Entry 4C5R (X-ray diffraction, 2.14 A resolution); this record covers chains A and C of the 4 polymer chains in the assembly.

== Chain A (and C) ==
Protein: Phenylalanine ammonia-lyase
Source organism: Taxus wallichiana VAR. chinensis
Notes: EC 4.3.1.24; chain C of this document is another copy of the same molecule, construct and numbering; everything in this record applies to it too
UniProtKB: Q68G84 (Q68G84_TAXWC); aligned to UniProt positions 1-687 over residues 1-687
Sequence (705 residues; numbered -19 to 687; 2 numbers in that range are skipped by the numbering (no residue carries them; nothing is unmodelled there); the number before each row is that of its first residue; numbers below 1 keep their minus sign (Met-19 is residue -19)):
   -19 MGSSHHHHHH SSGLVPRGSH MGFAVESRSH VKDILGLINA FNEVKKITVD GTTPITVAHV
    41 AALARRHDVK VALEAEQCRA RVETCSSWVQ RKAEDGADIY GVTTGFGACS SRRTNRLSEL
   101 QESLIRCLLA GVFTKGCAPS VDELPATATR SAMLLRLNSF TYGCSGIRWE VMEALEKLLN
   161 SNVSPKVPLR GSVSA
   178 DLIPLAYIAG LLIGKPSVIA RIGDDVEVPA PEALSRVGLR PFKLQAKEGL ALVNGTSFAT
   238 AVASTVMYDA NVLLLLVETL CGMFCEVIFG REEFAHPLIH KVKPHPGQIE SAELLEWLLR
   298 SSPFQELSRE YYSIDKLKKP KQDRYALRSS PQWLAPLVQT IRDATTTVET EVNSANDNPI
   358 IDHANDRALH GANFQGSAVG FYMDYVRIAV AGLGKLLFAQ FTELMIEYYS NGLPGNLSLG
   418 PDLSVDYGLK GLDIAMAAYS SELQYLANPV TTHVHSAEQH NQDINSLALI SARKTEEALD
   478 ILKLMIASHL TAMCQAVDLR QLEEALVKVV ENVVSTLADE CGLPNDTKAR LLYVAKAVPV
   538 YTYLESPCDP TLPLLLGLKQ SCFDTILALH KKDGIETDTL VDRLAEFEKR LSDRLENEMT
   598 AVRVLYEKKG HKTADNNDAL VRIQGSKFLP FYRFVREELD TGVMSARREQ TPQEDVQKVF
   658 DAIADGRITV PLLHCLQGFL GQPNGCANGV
Disordered / not traced: -19 to 8, 56-57, 115-122, 567-575, 605-617, 678-687 (chain C: -19 to 8, 56-57, 115-121, 568-573, 606-617, 678-687)
Differences from the reference sequence: chromophore (175, 175, 175); expression tag (-19 to 0)
Modified / non-standard residues: Ala175 ({2-[(1S)-1-aminoethyl]-4-methylidene-5-oxo-4,5-dihydro-1H-imidazol-1-yl}acetic acid; MDO)
Swiss-Prot annotation at these positions:
  - active site: Tyr80 (Proton donor/acceptor)
  - binding site ((E)-cinnamate): Asn231, Gln319, Arg325, Asn355, Lys427, Glu455, Asn458
  - cross-link: Ala175 (5-imidazolinone (Ala-Gly))
Glycans and other covalent adducts: covalent link Ala175-Asp178; (3S)-3-amino-2,2-difluoro-3-phenylpropanoic acid (BQ7) linked to Ala175
Small-molecule neighbours:
  - BQ7 ((3S)-3-amino-2,2-difluoro-3-phenylpropanoic acid), molecule 1: Tyr80, Phe86, Gly87, Leu104, Leu179, Leu227, Asn231, Asn355, Phe371, Glu455, Asn458, Gln459
  - BQ7, molecule 2: Gln319, Tyr322, Arg325

== How chain A and chain C interact ==
Pairs across the interface - 177 pairs, chain A then chain C:
  Gly85(A) - Tyr424(C)
  Phe86(A) - Tyr424(C)  hydrophobic
  Cys89(A) - Asn413(C)
  Cys89(A) - Tyr424(C)  hydrophobic
  Cys89(A) - Lys427(C)
  Arg92(A) - Leu420(C)
  Arg92(A) - Ser421(C)
  Arg92(A) - Glu542(C)  salt bridge
  Thr94(A) - Ser421(C)  hydrogen bond
  Arg96(A) - Asp419(C)  salt bridge
  Arg96(A) - Val422(C)
  Glu99(A) - Val422(C)
  Leu100(A) - Ser421(C)
  Leu100(A) - Val422(C)
  Leu100(A) - Tyr424(C)
  Ser103(A) - Val422(C)
  Ser103(A) - Tyr424(C)
  Arg106(A) - Val422(C)
  Arg106(A) - Ala643(C)
  Arg106(A) - Pro649(C)
  Cys107(A) - Lys427(C)
  Cys107(A) - Gly428(C)
  Cys107(A) - Pro649(C)
  Leu109(A) - Thr648(C)
  Leu109(A) - Pro649(C)
  Leu109(A) - Gln650(C)  hydrogen bond (backbone-backbone)
  Ala110(A) - Gly428(C)
  Ala110(A) - Leu429(C)
  Ala110(A) - Pro649(C)  hydrophobic
  Ala110(A) - Gln650(C)
  Gly111(A) - Gln650(C)
  Val112(A) - Leu481(C)  hydrophobic
  Val112(A) - Val653(C)  hydrophobic
  Val112(A) - Gln654(C)
  Val112(A) - Phe657(C)  hydrophobic
  Phe113(A) - Gln650(C)
  Phe113(A) - Gln654(C)  hydrogen bond (backbone-side chain)
  Thr114(A) - Leu481(C)
  Thr114(A) - Phe657(C)
  Arg170(A) - Tyr436(C)
  Arg170(A) - Glu439(C)  salt bridge
  Arg170(A) - Glu474(C)  salt bridge
  Arg170(A) - Ile478(C)
  Gly171(A) - Ile431(C)
  Gly171(A) - Ala432(C)
  Gly171(A) - Ala435(C)
  Gly171(A) - Tyr436(C)
  Ser172(A) - Ala435(C)
  Val173(A) - Ala435(C)
  Leu179(A) - Ile431(C)  hydrophobic
  Ile180(A) - Gly428(C)
  Ile180(A) - Ala432(C)  hydrophobic
  Tyr184(A) - Gln650(C)  hydrogen bond
  Lys192(A) - Thr648(C)
  Ser194(A) - Thr648(C)
  Ser194(A) - Glu651(C)
  Lys392(A) - His452(C)  hydrogen bond
  Phe395(A) - His452(C)
  Phe395(A) - Ser453(C)
  Thr399(A) - His457(C)
  Met402(A) - Gln456(C)  hydrogen bond (backbone-side chain)
  Ile403(A) - Gln456(C)
  Ile403(A) - His457(C)
  Glu404(A) - Gln456(C)
  Gly412(A) - Gln456(C)
  Asn413(A) - Cys89(C)
  Asn413(A) - Gln456(C)  hydrogen bond
  Asp419(A) - Arg96(C)  salt bridge
  Leu420(A) - Arg92(C)
  Ser421(A) - Arg93(C)
  Ser421(A) - Thr94(C)  hydrogen bond
  Ser421(A) - Leu100(C)
  Val422(A) - Arg96(C)
  Val422(A) - Glu99(C)
  Val422(A) - Leu100(C)
  Val422(A) - Ser103(C)
  Val422(A) - Arg106(C)
  Tyr424(A) - Gly85(C)
  Tyr424(A) - Phe86(C)  hydrophobic
  Tyr424(A) - Cys89(C)  hydrophobic
  Tyr424(A) - Leu100(C)
  Tyr424(A) - Ser103(C)
  Tyr424(A) - Cys107(C)  hydrophobic
  Lys427(A) - Cys107(C)
  Lys427(A) - Glu455(C)  salt bridge
  Lys427(A) - Gln456(C)  hydrogen bond
  Gly428(A) - Cys107(C)
  Gly428(A) - Ala110(C)
  Gly428(A) - Ile180(C)
  Leu429(A) - Ala110(C)
  Asp430(A) - Glu455(C)
  Asp430(A) - Gln456(C)  hydrogen bond (side chain-backbone)
  Ile431(A) - Gly171(C)
  Ile431(A) - Leu179(C)  hydrophobic
  Ile431(A) - Glu455(C)
  Ala432(A) - Gly171(C)
  Ala432(A) - Ile180(C)  hydrophobic
  Ala434(A) - Ala454(C)  hydrophobic
  Ala435(A) - Gly171(C)
  Ala435(A) - Ser172(C)
  Ala435(A) - Val173(C)
  Ala435(A) - Ile467(C)
  Tyr436(A) - Arg170(C)
  Tyr436(A) - Gly171(C)
  Ser437(A) - His452(C)  hydrogen bond
  Ser438(A) - His450(C)  hydrogen bond (side chain-backbone)
  Ser438(A) - His452(C)  hydrogen bond
  Ser438(A) - Leu464(C)
  Glu439(A) - Arg170(C)  salt bridge
  Glu439(A) - Ile467(C)
  Glu439(A) - Arg470(C)  salt bridge
  Glu439(A) - Lys471(C)  salt bridge
  Gln441(A) - His450(C)
  Gln441(A) - His452(C)
  Tyr442(A) - Leu443(C)  hydrogen bond (side chain-backbone)
  Tyr442(A) - Asn445(C)
  Tyr442(A) - Pro446(C)
  Tyr442(A) - Val447(C)  hydrophobic
  Tyr442(A) - His450(C)
  Tyr442(A) - Lys471(C)
  Leu443(A) - Tyr442(C)  hydrogen bond (backbone-side chain)
  Leu443(A) - Lys471(C)
  Asn445(A) - Tyr442(C)
  Asn445(A) - Asn445(C)
  Pro446(A) - Tyr442(C)
  Val447(A) - Tyr442(C)  hydrophobic
  His450(A) - Ser438(C)  hydrogen bond (backbone-side chain)
  His450(A) - Gln441(C)
  His450(A) - Tyr442(C)
  His452(A) - Lys392(C)  hydrogen bond
  His452(A) - Phe395(C)
  His452(A) - Ser437(C)  hydrogen bond
  His452(A) - Ser438(C)  hydrogen bond
  His452(A) - Gln441(C)
  Ser453(A) - Phe395(C)
  Ala454(A) - Ala434(C)  hydrophobic
  Glu455(A) - Lys427(C)  salt bridge
  Glu455(A) - Asp430(C)
  Glu455(A) - Ile431(C)
  Gln456(A) - Met402(C)  hydrogen bond (side chain-backbone)
  Gln456(A) - Glu404(C)
  Gln456(A) - Gly412(C)
  Gln456(A) - Asn413(C)  hydrogen bond
  Gln456(A) - Lys427(C)  hydrogen bond
  Gln456(A) - Asp430(C)  hydrogen bond (backbone-side chain)
  His457(A) - Thr399(C)
  His457(A) - Ile403(C)
  Leu464(A) - Ser438(C)
  Ile467(A) - Ala435(C)
  Ile467(A) - Glu439(C)
  Arg470(A) - Glu439(C)  salt bridge
  Lys471(A) - Glu439(C)  salt bridge
  Lys471(A) - Tyr442(C)
  Lys471(A) - Glu474(C)  salt bridge
  Glu474(A) - Arg170(C)  salt bridge
  Glu474(A) - Lys471(C)  salt bridge
  Ile478(A) - Arg170(C)
  Leu481(A) - Val112(C)  hydrophobic
  Leu481(A) - Thr114(C)
  Glu542(A) - Arg92(C)  salt bridge
  Ala643(A) - Arg106(C)
  Thr648(A) - Leu109(C)
  Thr648(A) - Ser194(C)
  Pro649(A) - Arg106(C)
  Pro649(A) - Leu109(C)
  Pro649(A) - Ala110(C)  hydrophobic
  Gln650(A) - Leu109(C)  hydrogen bond (backbone-backbone)
  Gln650(A) - Ala110(C)
  Gln650(A) - Gly111(C)
  Gln650(A) - Phe113(C)
  Gln650(A) - Tyr184(C)  hydrogen bond
  Glu651(A) - Ser194(C)
  Val653(A) - Val112(C)  hydrophobic
  Gln654(A) - Val112(C)
  Gln654(A) - Phe113(C)  hydrogen bond (side chain-backbone)
  Phe657(A) - Val112(C)  hydrophobic
  Phe657(A) - Thr114(C)
Interface residues without a listed pair, chain A (89 interface residues in all): Thr84, Ala88, Arg93, Leu108, Arg384, Tyr406, Asp423, Gly425, Gln459
Interface residues without a listed pair, chain C (87 interface residues in all): Ala88, Leu108, Arg384, Tyr406, Asp423, Gln459, Glu646

== Summary ==
89 residues of chain A face 87 of chain C across their interface; the contacts include 26 hydrogen bonds and
16 salt bridges. Among the polar pairs are Arg92(A)-Glu542(C), Arg96(A)-Asp419(C) and Arg170(A)-Glu439(C).
Ligands of chain A: compound BQ7. Compound BQ7 is covalently linked to Ala175(A).
Chain A and chain C are both Phenylalanine ammonia-lyase (Taxus wallichiana VAR. chinensis); the structure,
Structural Investigations into the Stereochemistry and Activity of a Phenylalanine-2,3-Aminomutase from Taxus
chinensis, was determined by X-ray diffraction, deposited together with 4C5S, 4C5U, 4C6G and 4CQ5.
